PDB entry 8VIC | electron microscopy, 3.48 A resolution | chains A and B

== Chain A (and B) ==
Molecule: Endosomal/lysosomal potassium channel TMEM175
From: Homo sapiens
Notes: chain B of this document is another copy of the same molecule, construct and numbering; everything in this record applies to it too
UniProtKB: Q9BSA9 (TM175_HUMAN); numbering as in UniProt (aligned over 1-504)
Amino-acid sequence (504 residues; numbered 1 to 504; the number before each row is that of its first residue):
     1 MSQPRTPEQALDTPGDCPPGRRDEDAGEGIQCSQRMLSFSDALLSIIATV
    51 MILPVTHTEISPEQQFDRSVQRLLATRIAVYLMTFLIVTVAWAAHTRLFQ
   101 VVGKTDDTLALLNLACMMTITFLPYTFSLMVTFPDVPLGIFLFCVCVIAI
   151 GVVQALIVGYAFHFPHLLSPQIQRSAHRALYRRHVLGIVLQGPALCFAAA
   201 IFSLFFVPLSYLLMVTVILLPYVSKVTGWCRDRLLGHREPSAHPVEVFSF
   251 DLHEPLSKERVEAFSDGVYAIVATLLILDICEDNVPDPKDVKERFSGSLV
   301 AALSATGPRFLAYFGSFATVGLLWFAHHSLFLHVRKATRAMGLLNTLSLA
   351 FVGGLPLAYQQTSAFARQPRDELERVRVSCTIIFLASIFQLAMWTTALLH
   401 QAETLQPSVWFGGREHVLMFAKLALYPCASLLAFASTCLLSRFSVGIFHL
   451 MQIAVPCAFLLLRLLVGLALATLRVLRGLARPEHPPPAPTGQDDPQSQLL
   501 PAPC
Not modelled in the structure: 1-29, 61-66, 174-253, 474-504
Residues lining bound ligands: A1AA3 ((2P,2'P)-2,2'-(1,3-phenylene)di(pyridin-4-amine)): Leu53, His57, Leu278, Asp279, Glu282, Asp283
Curated features (UniProtKB/Swiss-Prot):
  - region: Thr58 to Glu63 (Short helix H1-1), Gln65 to Gln71 (Short helix H2-1), Pro288 to Ser296 (Short helix H1-2), Ser298 to Ser304 (Short helix H2-2)
  - motif: Arg35 to Asp41 (RxxxFSD motif 1), Arg260 to Asp266 (RxxxFSD motif 2)
  - site: Ile46 (Hydrophobic filter residue 1-1), Val50 (Hydrophobic filter residue 2-1), Leu53 (Hydrophobic filter residue 3-1), Ile271 (Hydrophobic filter residue 1-2), Leu275 (Hydrophobic filter residue 2-2), Leu278 (Hydrophobic filter residue 3-2)
  - modified residue: Thr6 (Phosphothreonine)
  - natural variant: Gln65 (Q65P: Associated with decreased risk for Parkinson disease), Met393 (M393T: Associated with increased risk for Parkinson disease)
  - mutagenesis: Arg35 (R35A: Impaired potassium channel activity), Ser38 (S38A: Does not affect proton and potassium channel activity), Phe39 (F39V: Impaired potassium channel activity), Ser40 (S40A: Impaired potassium channel activity), Asp41 (D41A: Abolished proton permeability without altering potassium permeability; D41E/N: Impaired potassium channel activity), Ser45 to Thr49 (Decreased selectivity for potassium ion; when associated with A-274), Ser45 (S45A: Reduced potassium channel activity without altering proton channel activity; S45T: Decreased selectivity for potassium ion), Ile46 (I46A/V: Decreased channel activity; I46M: Abolished proton and potassium channel activity; when associated with M-271; I46N: Impaired selectivity; can conduct both K(+) and Na(+) ...), Thr49 (T49A: Decreased selectivity for potassium ion; T49V: Abolished potassium channel activity and decreased proton channel activity), Val50 (V50A: Does not affect selectivity; when associated with A-275), Leu53 (L53A: Does not affect selectivity; when associated with A-278), Ser241 (S241A: Reduced channel activation, probably caused by decreased interaction with AKT1; when associated with A-338), 15 further mutagenesis entries in UniProt

== Chain A / chain B interface ==
Residue-residue contacts - 98 pairs, chain A then chain B:
  Gln31(A) with His328(B); Leu332(B)
  Arg35(A) with Glu262(B); Ser265(B); Asp266(B), salt bridge; Trp324(B); His327(B), hydrogen bond; Phe331(B)
  Phe39(A) with Asp266(B); Ala270(B); Trp324(B), hydrophobic
  Ala42(A) with Ala270(B), hydrophobic
  Leu43(A) with Thr274(B)
  Ile46(A) with Thr274(B)
  Val50(A) with Leu278(B), hydrophobic; Cys281(B), hydrophobic
  His57(A) with Glu282(B), salt bridge
  Asp107(A) with Phe325(B); Lys422(B), salt bridge; Arg463(B), salt bridge
  Ala110(A) with Phe325(B), hydrophobic
  Leu111(A) with Leu322(B), hydrophobic; Phe325(B), hydrophobic
  Leu114(A) with Phe317(B); Gly321(B)
  Met118(A) with Tyr313(B), hydrophobic; Phe314(B), hydrophobic; Phe317(B), hydrophobic
  Thr121(A) with Ile277(B); Tyr313(B), hydrogen bond
  Phe122(A) with Phe310(B), hydrophobic; Phe314(B), hydrophobic
  Pro124(A) with Cys281(B), hydrophobic
  Tyr125(A) with Ile280(B); Cys281(B), hydrophobic; Asn284(B), hydrogen bond (side chain-backbone); Pro286(B); Leu303(B); Phe310(B), hydrophobic
  Ser128(A) with Val285(B)
  Leu129(A) with Pro286(B); Leu303(B), hydrophobic
  Phe133(A) with Pro286(B); Pro288(B), hydrophobic; Val291(B), hydrophobic; Leu299(B), hydrophobic
  Leu138(A) with Leu299(B), hydrophobic; Val300(B), hydrophobic
  Leu142(A) with Leu303(B), hydrophobic
  Glu262(A) with Arg35(B)
  Asp266(A) with Arg35(B), salt bridge; Phe39(B)
  Ala270(A) with Phe39(B); Ala42(B), hydrophobic; Leu43(B), hydrophobic
  Thr274(A) with Ile46(B)
  Ile277(A) with Thr121(B)
  Leu278(A) with Ile46(B), hydrophobic; Val50(B), hydrophobic
  Ile280(A) with Tyr125(B)
  Cys281(A) with Val50(B), hydrophobic; Tyr125(B), hydrophobic
  Glu282(A) with Leu53(B); His57(B), salt bridge
  Asn284(A) with Tyr125(B)
  Val285(A) with Tyr125(B), hydrophobic
  Pro286(A) with Tyr125(B)
  Pro288(A) with Thr132(B); Phe133(B), hydrophobic
  Leu299(A) with Phe133(B), hydrophobic; Val136(B), hydrophobic
  Val300(A) with Leu138(B), hydrophobic
  Leu303(A) with Tyr125(B); Leu129(B), hydrophobic; Leu142(B), hydrophobic
  Phe310(A) with Phe122(B), hydrophobic; Tyr125(B), hydrophobic
  Tyr313(A) with Met118(B), hydrophobic; Thr121(B), hydrogen bond; Phe122(B), hydrophobic
  Phe314(A) with Met118(B), hydrophobic
  Phe317(A) with Leu43(B), hydrophobic; Leu114(B); Met118(B), hydrophobic
  Gly321(A) with Leu114(B)
  Leu322(A) with Leu111(B), hydrophobic
  Trp324(A) with Arg35(B); Phe39(B)
  Phe325(A) with Asp107(B); Ala110(B), hydrophobic; Leu111(B), hydrophobic
  His327(A) with Arg35(B), hydrogen bond
  His328(A) with Gln31(B); Arg35(B)
  Phe331(A) with Arg35(B)
  Leu332(A) with Gln31(B)
  Lys422(A) with Asp107(B), salt bridge
  Arg463(A) with Asp107(B), salt bridge
Interface residues without a listed pair, chain A (69 interface residues in all): Cys32, Gln34, Met36, Ser38, Ile47, Met51, Leu53, Pro54, Met117, Thr132, Val136, Ser265, Tyr269, Ile271, Val291, Leu418, Leu460
Interface residues without a listed pair, chain B (70 interface residues in all): Cys32, Gln34, Met36, Ser38, Ile47, Met51, Pro54, Thr108, Met117, Pro124, Ser128, Tyr269, Ile271, Asp287, Leu418

== In short ==
69 residues of chain A face 70 of chain B across their interface; the contacts include 5 hydrogen bonds and 8
salt bridges. Polar pairs include Arg35(A)-Asp266(B), His57(A)-Glu282(B) and Asp107(A)-Lys422(B). Chain A
binds compound A1AA3. From UniProt: 28 mutagenesis sites on chain A.
Both chains are Endosomal/lysosomal potassium channel TMEM175 (Homo sapiens). Entry 8VIC (AP-6 bound human
TMEM175) was determined by electron microscopy (same publication as 8VIE).
